PDB entry 3CAB | X-ray diffraction, 1.95 A resolution | chain A

# Chain A
Name: Pheromone-binding protein ASP1
Organism: Apis mellifera
Reference sequence: Q9U9J6 (Q9U9J6_APIME); residues 1-119 here correspond to UniProt positions 26-144 (UniProt number = residue number + 25)
Amino-acid sequence (119 residues; each row starts with the number of its first residue):
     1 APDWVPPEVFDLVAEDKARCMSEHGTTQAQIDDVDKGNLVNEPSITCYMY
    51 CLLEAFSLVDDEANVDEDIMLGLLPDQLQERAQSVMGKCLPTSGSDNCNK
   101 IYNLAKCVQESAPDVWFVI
Not modelled in the structure: 1-2
Disulfides: Cys20-Cys51, Cys47-Cys98, Cys89-Cys107

# In short
Chain A is Pheromone-binding protein ASP1 (Apis mellifera); the structure, Crystal structure of a pheromone
binding protein from Apis mellifera soaked at pH 7.0, was determined by X-ray diffraction together with 3BFA,
3BFB, 3BFH and 3CDN from the same study.
